4BXL - chains B and C of the 3 polymer chains in the assembly; structure by solution NMR.

Chain B:
Name: AS69
From: Synthetic construct
Notes: fragment: engineered binding protein
Chain sequence (46 residues; each row starts with the number of its first residue):
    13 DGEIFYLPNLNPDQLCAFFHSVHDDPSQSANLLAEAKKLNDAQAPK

Chain C:
Name: Alpha synuclein
From: Homo sapiens
Reference sequence: P37840 (SYUA_HUMAN); numbering as in UniProt (aligned over 35-56)
Chain sequence (22 residues; each row starts with the number of its first residue):
    35 EGVLYVGSKTKEGVVHGVATVA
Curated features (UniProtKB/Swiss-Prot):
  - binding site (Cu cation): His50

Chain B / chain C interface:
Pairs across the interface (35):
  Asp13(B) with Lys43(C); Thr44(C); Lys45(C)
  Gly14(B) with Ser42(C); Lys43(C); Thr44(C)
  Glu15(B) with Ser42(C); Lys43(C)
  Ile16(B) with Val40(C); Gly41(C); Ser42(C)
  Phe17(B) with Val40(C); Gly41(C); Ser42(C); Lys43(C); Val48(C)
  Tyr18(B) with Leu38(C); Tyr39(C); Val40(C); Ala53(C)
  Leu19(B) with Leu38(C); Tyr39(C)
  Pro20(B) with Leu38(C)
  Leu27(B) with Tyr39(C)
  Phe30(B) with Tyr39(C); Val48(C)
  Phe31(B) with Tyr39(C); His50(C)
  Val34(B) with His50(C)
  Ser41(B) with Glu46(C); Gly47(C); Val48(C)
  Ala42(B) with Lys43(C)
  Leu45(B) with Lys43(C); Val48(C)
Interface residues without a listed pair, chain B (16 interface residues in all): Pro38

In short:
The interface between chain B and chain C involves 16 residues on one side and 13 on the other. From UniProt:
Cu cation-binding residue His50(C) on chain C.
Chain B is AS69 (Synthetic construct) and chain C is Alpha synuclein (Homo sapiens); the structure, Structure
of alpha-synuclein in complex with an engineered binding protein, was determined by solution NMR.
